PDB entry 7V3C | X-ray diffraction, 1.90 A resolution | chain A

== Chain A ==
Name: Nucleoprotein
From: Lassa virus (strain Mouse/Sierra Leone/Josiah/1976)
Notes: EC 3.1.13.-
UniProtKB: P13699 (NCAP_LASSJ); residues 342-569 here = UniProt positions 342-569
Chain sequence (249 residues; row label = number of the first residue in the row):
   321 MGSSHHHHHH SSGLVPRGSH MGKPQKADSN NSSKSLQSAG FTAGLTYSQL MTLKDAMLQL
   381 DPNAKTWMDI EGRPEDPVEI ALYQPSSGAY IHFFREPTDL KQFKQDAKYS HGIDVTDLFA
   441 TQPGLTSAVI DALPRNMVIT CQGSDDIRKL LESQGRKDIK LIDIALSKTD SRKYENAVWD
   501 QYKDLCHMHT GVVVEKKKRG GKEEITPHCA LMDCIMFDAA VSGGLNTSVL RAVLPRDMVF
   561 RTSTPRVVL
Not modelled in the structure: 321-362, 517-522
Construct notes: initiating methionine (321); expression tag (322-341); engineered mutation Ala409 (Cys in P13699)
Ion coordination: Mg2+: Asp389, Asp533; Zn2+: Glu399, Cys506, His509, Cys529
Curated features (UniProtKB/Swiss-Prot):
  - binding site (Mn(2+)): Asp389, Glu391, Asp533
  - binding site (Zn(2+)): Glu399, Cys506, His509, Cys529
  - site: Asp466 (Important for exonuclease activity)
  - mutagenesis: Asp389 (D389A: Loss of RNase activity), Glu391 (E391A: Loss of RNase activity), Asp466 (D466A: Loss of RNase activity)
Reported in the primary citation:
  - binding site for 4-(hydroxymercury)benzoic acid: Cys461

== Overview ==
The Mg2+ site is built by Asp389 and Asp533. Glu399, Cys506, His509 and Cys529 form the Zn2+ site. UniProt
lists 3 Mn2+-binding residues, 4 Zn2+-binding residues and 3 mutagenesis sites. The paper reports a binding
site for 4-(hydroxymercury)benzoic acid at Cys461.
Chain A is Nucleoprotein (Lassa virus (strain Mouse/Sierra Leone/Josiah/1976)); the structure, Crystal
structure of NP exonuclease C409A-PCMB complex, was determined by X-ray diffraction, deposited together with
7V37, 7V38, 7V39, 7V3A and 7V3B.
